5C8Y - chains A and F of the 6 polymer chains in the assembly; structure by X-ray diffraction, 2.59 A resolution.

== Chain A ==
Molecule: Tubulin alpha
From: Sus barbatus
Amino-acid sequence (450 residues; each row starts with the number of its first residue):
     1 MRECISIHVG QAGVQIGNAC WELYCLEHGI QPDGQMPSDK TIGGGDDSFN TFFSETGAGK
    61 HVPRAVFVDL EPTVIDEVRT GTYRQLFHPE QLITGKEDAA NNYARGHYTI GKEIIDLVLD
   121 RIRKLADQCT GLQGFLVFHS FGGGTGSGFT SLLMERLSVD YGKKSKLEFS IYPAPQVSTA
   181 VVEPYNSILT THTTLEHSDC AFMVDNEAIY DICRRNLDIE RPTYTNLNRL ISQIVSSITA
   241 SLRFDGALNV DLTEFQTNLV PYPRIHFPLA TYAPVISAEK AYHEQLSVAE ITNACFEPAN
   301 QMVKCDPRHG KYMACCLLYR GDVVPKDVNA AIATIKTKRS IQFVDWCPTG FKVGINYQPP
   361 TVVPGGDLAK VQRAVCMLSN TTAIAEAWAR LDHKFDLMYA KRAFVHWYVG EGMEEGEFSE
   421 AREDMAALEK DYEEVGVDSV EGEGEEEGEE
Not modelled in the structure: 438-450
Metal / ion sites: Ca2+: Asp39, Thr41, Gly44, Glu55
Residues lining bound ligands: GTP (guanosine-5'-triphosphate): Gly10, Gln11, Ala12, Gln15, Ile16, Asp69, Asp98, Ala99, Ala100, Asn101, Ser140, Gly142, Gly143, Gly144, Thr145, Gly146, Ile171, Val177, Ser178, Glu183, Asn206, Tyr224, Leu227, Asn228, Ile231

== Chain F ==
Molecule: Uncharacterized protein
From: Gallus gallus
UniProtKB: E1BQ43 (E1BQ43_CHICK); numbering as in UniProt (aligned over 1-378)
Amino-acid sequence (384 residues; numbered 1 to 384; the number before each row is that of its first residue):
     1 MYTFVVRDEN SSVYAEVSRL LLATGQWKRL RKDNPRFNLM LGERNRLPFG RLGHEPGLVQ
    61 LVNYYRGADK LCRKASLVKL IKTSPELSES CTWFPESYVI YPTNLKTPVA PAQNGIRHLI
   121 NNTRTDEREV FLAAYNRRRE GREGNVWIAK SSAGAKGEGI LISSEASELL DFIDEQGQVH
   181 VIQKYLEKPL LLEPGHRKFD IRSWVLVDHL YNIYLYREGV LRTSSEPYNS ANFQDKTCHL
   241 TNHCIQKEYS KNYGRYEEGN EMFFEEFNQY LMDALNTTLE NSILLQIKHI IRSCLMCIEP
   301 AISTKHLHYQ SFQLFGFDFM VDEELKVWLI EVNGAPACAQ KLYAELCQGI VDVAISSVFP
   361 LADTGQKTSQ PTSIFIKLHH HHHH
Not modelled in the structure: 104-125, 150-160, 248-251, 363-371, 381-384
Differences from the reference sequence: expression tag (379-384)
Residues lining bound ligands: AMP-PCP (ACP; phosphomethylphosphonic acid adenylate ester): Lys74, Pro95, Ile148, Gln183, Lys184, Tyr185, Leu186, Lys198, Asp200, Arg202, Arg222, His239, Leu240, Thr241, Asn242, Asp318, Met320, Ile330, Glu331, Asn333

== Chain A / chain F interface ==
Pairs across the interface - 22 pairs, chain A then chain F:
  Gln176(A) with Pro56(F)
  Glu207(A) with His54(F), salt bridge
  Glu297(A) with His306(F)
  Pro298(A) with Leu307(F), hydrophobic
  Lys304(A) with His54(F)
  Asp306(A) with Arg66(F); Leu307(F)
  Arg308(A) with Pro300(F), hydrogen bond (side chain-backbone); Ala301(F), hydrogen bond (side chain-backbone); Ile302(F); Ser303(F), hydrogen bond (side chain-backbone); Leu307(F)
  His309(A) with Arg66(F), hydrogen bond (side chain-backbone); Gly67(F); Ala301(F)
  Ser340(A) with Ala301(F)
  Glu386(A) with Gly50(F); Arg66(F), salt bridge
  Arg390(A) with Gly50(F); His54(F)
  His393(A) with Arg51(F)
  Glu433(A) with Arg46(F), salt bridge
Also at the interface, not in a pair above, chain A (15 interface residues in all): Cys305, Lys338
Also at the interface, not in a pair above, chain F (15 interface residues in all): Gly53, His308

== Overview ==
The chain A/chain F interface involves 15 residues from each chain; the contacts include 4 hydrogen bonds and
3 salt bridges. Polar contacts include Glu207(A)-His54(F), Glu386(A)-Arg66(F) and Glu433(A)-Arg46(F). Bound to
chain A: GTP. Bound to chain F: AMP-PCP. Asp39(A), Thr41(A), Gly44(A) and Glu55(A) coordinate Ca2+.
Chain A is Tubulin alpha (Sus barbatus) and chain F is Uncharacterized protein (Gallus gallus); the structure,
Crystal structure of T2R-TTL-Plinabulin complex, was determined by X-ray diffraction together with 5CA0, 5CA1
and 5CB4 from the same study.
